PDB entry 7S00 | X-ray diffraction, 3.30 A resolution | chains d and f of the 8 polymer chains in the assembly

== Chain d (and f) ==
Name: DNA-directed RNA polymerase beta' subunit
Organism: Bacillus phage AR9
Notes: chain f of this document is another copy of the same molecule, construct and numbering; everything in this record applies to it too
Reference sequence: A0A172JIH0 (A0A172JIH0_9CAUD); numbering as in UniProt (aligned over 1-426)
Sequence (448 residues; each row starts with the number of its first residue; numbers below 1 keep their minus sign (Met-21 is residue -21)):
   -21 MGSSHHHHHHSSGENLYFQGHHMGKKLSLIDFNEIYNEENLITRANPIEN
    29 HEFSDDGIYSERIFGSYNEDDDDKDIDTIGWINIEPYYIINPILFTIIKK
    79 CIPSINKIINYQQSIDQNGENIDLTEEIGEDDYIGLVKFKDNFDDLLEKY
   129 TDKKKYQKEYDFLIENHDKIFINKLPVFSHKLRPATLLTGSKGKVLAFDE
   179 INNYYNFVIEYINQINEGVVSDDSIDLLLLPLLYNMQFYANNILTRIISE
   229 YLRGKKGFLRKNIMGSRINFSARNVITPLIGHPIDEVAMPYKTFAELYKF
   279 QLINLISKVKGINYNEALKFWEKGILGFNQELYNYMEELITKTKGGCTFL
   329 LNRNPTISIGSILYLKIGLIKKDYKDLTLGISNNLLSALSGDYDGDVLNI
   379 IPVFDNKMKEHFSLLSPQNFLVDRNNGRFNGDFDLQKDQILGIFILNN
Disordered / not traced: -21 to 0, 91-106
Construct notes: expression tag (-21 to 0)

== Chain d / chain f interface ==
Pairs across the interface (23; chain d residue first):
  Lys85(d) - Arg231(f)
  Asn88(d) - Glu178(f)  hydrogen bond
  Leu166(d) - Leu206(f)  hydrophobic
  Thr167(d) - Ser199(f)
  Ser169(d) - Glu195(f)  hydrogen bond (side chain-backbone)
  Ser169(d) - Gly196(f)
  Lys170(d) - Glu195(f)
  Ala175(d) - Leu206(f)  hydrophobic
  Glu178(d) - Asn213(f)
  Tyr189(d) - Asn181(f)
  Asn191(d) - Lys170(f)  hydrogen bond (backbone-side chain)
  Gln192(d) - Lys170(f)
  Glu195(d) - Ser169(f)
  Glu195(d) - Lys170(f)
  Val197(d) - Ser169(f)
  Val198(d) - Ser169(f)
  Ser199(d) - Thr167(f)  hydrogen bond (side chain-backbone)
  Ser199(d) - Gly168(f)
  Ser199(d) - Ser169(f)  hydrogen bond (backbone-side chain)
  Ile203(d) - Thr167(f)
  Ile203(d) - Val173(f)  hydrophobic
  Leu206(d) - Leu166(f)  hydrophobic
  Tyr212(d) - Glu178(f)
Also at the interface, not in a pair above, chain d (24 interface residues in all): Phe185, Gly196, Leu210, Asn213, Tyr217, Arg231
Also at the interface, not in a pair above, chain f (18 interface residues in all): Gln90, Phe176, Phe185, Tyr217

== In short ==
24 residues of chain d face 18 of chain f across their interface; the contacts include 5 hydrogen bonds. Polar
pairs include Asn88(d)-Glu178(f), Ser169(d)-Glu195(f) and Asn191(d)-Lys170(f).
Chain d and chain f are both DNA-directed RNA polymerase beta' subunit (Bacillus phage AR9); the structure,
X-ray structure of the phage AR9 non-virion RNA polymerase core, was determined by X-ray diffraction (same
publication as 7S01, 7UM0 and 7UM1).
